3CQZ - chains A and H of the 11 polymer chains in the assembly; structure by X-ray diffraction, 2.80 A resolution.

[Chain A]
Molecule: DNA-directed RNA polymerase II subunit RPB1
Source organism: Saccharomyces cerevisiae
Notes: EC 2.7.7.6
Reference sequence: P04050 (RPB1_YEAST); residues 1-1733 here = UniProt positions 1-1733
Chain sequence (1733 residues; each row starts with the number of its first residue):
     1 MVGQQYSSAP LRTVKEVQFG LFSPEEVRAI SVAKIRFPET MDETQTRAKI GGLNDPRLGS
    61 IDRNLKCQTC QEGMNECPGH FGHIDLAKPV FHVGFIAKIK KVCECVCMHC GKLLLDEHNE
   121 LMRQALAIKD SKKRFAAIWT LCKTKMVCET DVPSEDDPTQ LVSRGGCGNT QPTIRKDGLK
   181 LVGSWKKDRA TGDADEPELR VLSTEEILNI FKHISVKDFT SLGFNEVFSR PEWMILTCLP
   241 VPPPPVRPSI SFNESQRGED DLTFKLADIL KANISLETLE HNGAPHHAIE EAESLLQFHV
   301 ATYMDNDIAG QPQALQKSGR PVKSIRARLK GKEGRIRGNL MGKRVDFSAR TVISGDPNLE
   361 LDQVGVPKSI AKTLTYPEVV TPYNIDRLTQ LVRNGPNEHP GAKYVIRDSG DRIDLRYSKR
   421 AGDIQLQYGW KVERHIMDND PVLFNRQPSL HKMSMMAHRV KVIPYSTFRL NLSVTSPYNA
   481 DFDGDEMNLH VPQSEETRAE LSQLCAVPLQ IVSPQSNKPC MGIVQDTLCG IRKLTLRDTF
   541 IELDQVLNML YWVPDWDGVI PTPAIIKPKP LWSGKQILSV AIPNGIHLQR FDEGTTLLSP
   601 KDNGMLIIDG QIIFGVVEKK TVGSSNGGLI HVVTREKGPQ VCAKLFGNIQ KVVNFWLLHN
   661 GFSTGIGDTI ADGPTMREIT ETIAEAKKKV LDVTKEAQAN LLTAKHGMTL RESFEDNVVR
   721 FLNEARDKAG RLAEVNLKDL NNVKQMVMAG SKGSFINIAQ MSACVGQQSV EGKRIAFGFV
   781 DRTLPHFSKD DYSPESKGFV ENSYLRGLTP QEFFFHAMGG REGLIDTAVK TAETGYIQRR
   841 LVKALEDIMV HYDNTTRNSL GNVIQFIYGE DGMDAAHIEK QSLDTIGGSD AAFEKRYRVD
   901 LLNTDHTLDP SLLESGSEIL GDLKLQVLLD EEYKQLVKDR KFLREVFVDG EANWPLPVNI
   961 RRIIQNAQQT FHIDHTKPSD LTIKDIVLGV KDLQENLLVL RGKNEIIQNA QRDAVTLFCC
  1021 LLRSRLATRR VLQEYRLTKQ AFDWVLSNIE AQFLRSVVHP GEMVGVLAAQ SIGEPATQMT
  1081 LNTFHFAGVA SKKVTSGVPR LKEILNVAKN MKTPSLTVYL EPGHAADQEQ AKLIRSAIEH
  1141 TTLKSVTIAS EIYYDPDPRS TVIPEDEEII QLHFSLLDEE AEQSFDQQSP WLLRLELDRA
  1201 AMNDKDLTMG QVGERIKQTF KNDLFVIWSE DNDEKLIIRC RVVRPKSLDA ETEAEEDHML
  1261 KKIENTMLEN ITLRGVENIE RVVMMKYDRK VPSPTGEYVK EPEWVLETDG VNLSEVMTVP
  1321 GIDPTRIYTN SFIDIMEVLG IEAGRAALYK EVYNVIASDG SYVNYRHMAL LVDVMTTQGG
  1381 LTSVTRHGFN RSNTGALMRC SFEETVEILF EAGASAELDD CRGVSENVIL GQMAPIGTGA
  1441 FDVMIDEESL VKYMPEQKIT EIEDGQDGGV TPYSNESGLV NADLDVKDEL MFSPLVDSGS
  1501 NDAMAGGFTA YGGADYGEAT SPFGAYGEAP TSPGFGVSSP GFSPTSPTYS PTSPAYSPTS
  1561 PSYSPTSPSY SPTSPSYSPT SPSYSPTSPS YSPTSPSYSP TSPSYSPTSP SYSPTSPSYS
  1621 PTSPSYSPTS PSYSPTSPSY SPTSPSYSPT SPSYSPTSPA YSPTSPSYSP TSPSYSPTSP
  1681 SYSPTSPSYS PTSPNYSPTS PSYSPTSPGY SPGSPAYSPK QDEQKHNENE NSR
Unresolved in the structure: 1-5, 41-47, 188-195, 249-262, 305-345, 1179-1186, 1244-1252, 1389-1397, 1451-1733
Ion coordination: Zn2+ site 1: C67, C70, C77, H80; Zn2+ site 2: C107, C110, C148, C167
From the paper describing this entry:
  - binding site for Alpha-amanitin: H1085
  - mutagenesis - H1085A, H1085F: abolished growth
  - mutagenesis - H1085Y: decreased growth
  - mutagenesis - H1085Y, F1086S: decreased catalytic activity on NTP
  - mutagenesis - F1084I, E1103G: increased catalytic activity on inappropriate substrates

[Chain H]
Molecule: DNA-directed RNA polymerases I, II, and III subunit RPABC3
Source organism: Saccharomyces cerevisiae
Reference sequence: P20436 (RPAB3_YEAST); residue numbers follow UniProt; this construct covers 1-146
Chain sequence (146 residues; row label = number of the first residue in the row):
     1 MSNTLFDDIF QVSEVDPGRY NKVCRIEAAS TTQDQCKLTL DINVELFPVA AQDSLTVTIA
    61 SSLNLEDTPA NDSSATRSWR PPQAGDRSLA DDYDYVMYGT AYKFEEVSKD LIAVYYSFGG
   121 LLMRLEGNYR NLNNLKQENA YLLIRR
Unresolved in the structure: 1, 62-75, 110-113, 127-137

[How chain A and chain H interact]
Pairs across the interface - 56 pairs, chain A then chain H:
  R537(A) - Y20(H)  hydrogen bond
  R537(A) - V23(H)
  R537(A) - R25(H)
  R537(A) - D41(H)  salt bridge
  R537(A) - G120(H)  hydrogen bond (side chain-backbone)
  R537(A) - L122(H)
  D538(A) - Y20(H)
  D538(A) - N21(H)  hydrogen bond (side chain-backbone)
  D538(A) - K22(H)  hydrogen bond (side chain-backbone)
  D538(A) - V23(H)
  F540(A) - V23(H)  hydrophobic
  F540(A) - N43(H)
  V559(A) - S78(H)
  I560(A) - S78(H)  hydrogen bond (backbone-side chain)
  I560(A) - W79(H)
  T562(A) - S78(H)
  T562(A) - Y98(H)
  P563(A) - W79(H)
  P563(A) - Y98(H)
  A564(A) - M97(H)
  A564(A) - Y98(H)  hydrogen bond (backbone-backbone)
  A564(A) - F118(H)
  I565(A) - N43(H)
  I565(A) - Y95(H)
  I565(A) - V96(H)
  I566(A) - W79(H)  hydrophobic
  I566(A) - V96(H)  hydrogen bond (backbone-backbone)
  I566(A) - Y98(H)  hydrophobic
  K567(A) - D94(H)
  K567(A) - Y95(H)
  K567(A) - V96(H)  hydrogen bond (backbone-backbone)
  P568(A) - L46(H)
  P568(A) - D94(H)
  L571(A) - L46(H)  hydrophobic
  W572(A) - W79(H)
  S573(A) - G119(H)  hydrogen bond (side chain-backbone)
  K575(A) - G119(H)
  K575(A) - G120(H)
  L597(A) - Y102(H)  hydrogen bond (backbone-side chain)
  L597(A) - K103(H)
  L597(A) - Y115(H)
  L598(A) - R25(H)  hydrogen bond (backbone-side chain)
  L598(A) - Y115(H)  hydrophobic
  L598(A) - L122(H)
  L598(A) - R124(H)
  S599(A) - R25(H)
  S599(A) - L122(H)
  K601(A) - Y20(H)
  D602(A) - Y20(H)
  L606(A) - Y102(H)  hydrophobic
  I613(A) - Y102(H)  hydrophobic
  I613(A) - S117(H)  hydrogen bond (backbone-side chain)
  I613(A) - G120(H)
  I613(A) - L122(H)
  F614(A) - L122(H)  hydrophobic
  D739(A) - R19(H)  salt bridge
Other interface residues (no listed pair), chain A (31 interface residues in all): L543, G558, P570, Q576, P600, I612
Other interface residues (no listed pair), chain H (31 interface residues in all): R77, P81, P82, L121, M123, Y141

[Overview]
The chain A/chain H interface involves 31 residues from each chain, with 12 hydrogen bonds and 2 salt bridges.
Among the polar pairs are R537(A)-D41(H), D739(A)-R19(H) and R537(A)-Y20(H). From the paper: a binding site
for Alpha-amanitin at H1085(A); H1085A and H1085F of chain A abolish growth; 6 substitutions were tested in
all.
Here chain A is DNA-directed RNA polymerase II subunit RPB1 and chain H is DNA-directed RNA polymerases I, II,
and III subunit RPABC3, both from Saccharomyces cerevisiae. Entry 3CQZ (Crystal structure of 10 subunit RNA
polymerase II in complex with the inhibitor alpha-amanitin) was determined by X-ray diffraction.
